Entry 5B5U (X-ray diffraction, 2.61 A resolution); this record covers chains A and E of the 4 polymer chains in the assembly.

== Chain A ==
Molecule: L-asparaginase
Organism: Pyrococcus furiosus DSM 3638
Notes: EC 3.5.1.1; fragment: N-Terminal domain
UniProt: Q8TZE8 (Q8TZE8_PYRFU); numbering as in UniProt (aligned over 1-178)
Chain sequence (178 residues; numbered 1 to 178; the number before each row is that of its first residue):
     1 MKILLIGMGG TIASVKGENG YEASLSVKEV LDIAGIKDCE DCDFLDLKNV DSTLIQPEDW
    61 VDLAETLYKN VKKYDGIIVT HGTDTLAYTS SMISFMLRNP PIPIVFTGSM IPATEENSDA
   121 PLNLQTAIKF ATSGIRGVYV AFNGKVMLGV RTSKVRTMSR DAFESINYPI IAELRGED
Unresolved in the structure: 176-178
Cystine bridges: Cys39-Cys42
Small-molecule neighbours: aspartic acid (ASP): Gly10, Thr11, Val50, Asp51, Ser52, Gly82, Thr83, Asp84, Ser109, Met110
From the paper describing this entry:
  - binding site for Leu-val-val-asn (chain E): Phe44
  - conformationally variable residues (order/disorder transition): Gly176 to Asp178

== Chain E ==
Molecule: Leu-val-val-asn
Chain sequence (4 residues; numbered 1 to 4; the number before each row is that of its first residue):
     1 LVVN

== How chain A and chain E interact ==
Contacting residue pairs (8):
  Leu4(A) with Val2(E), hydrophobic
  Lys28(A) with Asn4(E), hydrogen bond (side chain-backbone)
  Cys42(A) with Asn4(E)
  Asp43(A) with Val2(E); Val3(E); Asn4(E)
  Phe44(A) with Val2(E); Val3(E), hydrogen bond (backbone-backbone)
Interface residues without a listed pair, chain A (7 interface residues in all): Leu45, Tyr74
Interface residues without a listed pair, chain E (4 interface residues in all): Leu1
From the paper, about this interface:
  - specific contacts: Val2(E)-Phe44(A), Val3(E)-Phe44(A) (hydrogen bond)
  - interface residues, chain A: Phe44(A)

== Summary ==
7 residues of chain A face 4 of chain E across their interface; the contacts include 2 hydrogen bonds. Among
the polar pairs are Lys28(A)-Asn4(E) and Phe44(A)-Val3(E). The authors report a contact between Val2(E) and
Phe44(A); a hydrogen bond between Val3(E) and Phe44(A). The paper reports a binding site for Leu-val-val-asn
(chain E) at Phe44(A); the interface residue Phe44(A).
Here chain A is L-asparaginase (Pyrococcus furiosus DSM 3638) and chain E is Leu-val-val-asn. Entry 5B5U
(Crystal structure of truncated Pyrococcus furiosus L-asparaginase with peptide) was determined by X-ray
diffraction (same publication as 5B74 and 5CBP).
